Entry 7D7C (electron microscopy, 3.60 A resolution); this record covers chains T and F of the 7 polymer chains in the assembly.

== Chain T ==
Molecule: template strand (59-nt DNA)
Sequence (59 nucleotides; row label = number of the first residue in the row; note: 8 numbers in that range are skipped by the numbering (no residue carries them; nothing is unmodelled there); a row labelled like 13A-13I holds insertion residues (13A, then the next letters in order)):
     1 GGCTGCTTCA GTA
13A-13I TCAGGAGTA
    22 TTTATACTCT CAGTAATAGT GCTGAGCTCT TTATTAG
Unresolved in the structure: 13A-13I, 32-58

== Chain F ==
Name: gp55
From: Escherichia coli
Chain sequence (185 residues; each row starts with the number of its first residue):
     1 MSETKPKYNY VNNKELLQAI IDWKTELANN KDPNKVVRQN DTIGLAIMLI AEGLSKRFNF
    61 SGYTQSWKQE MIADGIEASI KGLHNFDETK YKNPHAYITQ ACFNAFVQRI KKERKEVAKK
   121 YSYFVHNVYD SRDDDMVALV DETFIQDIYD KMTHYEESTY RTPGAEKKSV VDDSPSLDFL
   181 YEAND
Unresolved in the structure: 1-9, 30-36, 154-185
What the authors report for this chain:
  - binding site for nontemplate strand (59-nt DNA): Asn13, His95, Tyr97, Thr99
  - binding site for template strand (59-nt DNA) (chain T): Arg114

== Chain T / chain F interface ==
Residue-residue contacts (20; chain T residue first):
  DT22(T) with Leu139(F), phosphate contact
  DT23(T) with Tyr121(F), base contact
  DT24(T) with Tyr63(F), base contact; Thr64(F), base contact; Trp67(F), base contact; Val117(F), base contact; Gln146(F), phosphate contact
  DA25(T) with Asn59(F), hydrogen bond to the base; Phe60(F), base contact; Gly62(F), base contact; Tyr63(F), base contact; Arg114(F), salt bridge to the phosphate
  DT26(T) with Asn59(F), base contact; Phe60(F), base contact; Val107(F), base contact; Ile110(F), base contact; Arg114(F), salt bridge to the phosphate
  DA27(T) with Asn104(F), hydrogen bond to the base; Val107(F), base contact; Lys111(F), phosphate contact
Also at the interface, not in a pair above, chain F (17 interface residues in all): Phe58, Glu142

== Summary ==
6 residues of chain T face 17 of chain F across their interface, with 2 hydrogen bonds and 2 salt bridges.
Among the polar pairs are DA25(T)-Asn59(F), DA27(T)-Asn104(F) and DA25(T)-Arg114(F). From the paper: a binding
site for nontemplate strand (59-nt DNA) at Asn13(F), His95(F) and Tyr97(F) among others; a binding site for
template strand (59-nt DNA) (chain T) at Arg114(F).
Here chain T is template strand (59-nt DNA) and chain F is gp55 (Escherichia coli). Entry 7D7C (CryoEM
structure of gp55-dependent RNA polymerase-promoter open complex) was determined by electron microscopy
together with 7D7D from the same study.
